Entry 8XAY (electron microscopy, 2.81 A resolution); this record covers chains B and S of the 20 polymer chains in the assembly.

# Chain B
Name: ATP-binding protein
Organism: Escherichia coli
UniProtKB: A0A9X9SUP5 (A0A9X9SUP5_ECOLX); residues 1-571 here = UniProt positions 1-571
Sequence (571 residues; row label = number of the first residue in the row):
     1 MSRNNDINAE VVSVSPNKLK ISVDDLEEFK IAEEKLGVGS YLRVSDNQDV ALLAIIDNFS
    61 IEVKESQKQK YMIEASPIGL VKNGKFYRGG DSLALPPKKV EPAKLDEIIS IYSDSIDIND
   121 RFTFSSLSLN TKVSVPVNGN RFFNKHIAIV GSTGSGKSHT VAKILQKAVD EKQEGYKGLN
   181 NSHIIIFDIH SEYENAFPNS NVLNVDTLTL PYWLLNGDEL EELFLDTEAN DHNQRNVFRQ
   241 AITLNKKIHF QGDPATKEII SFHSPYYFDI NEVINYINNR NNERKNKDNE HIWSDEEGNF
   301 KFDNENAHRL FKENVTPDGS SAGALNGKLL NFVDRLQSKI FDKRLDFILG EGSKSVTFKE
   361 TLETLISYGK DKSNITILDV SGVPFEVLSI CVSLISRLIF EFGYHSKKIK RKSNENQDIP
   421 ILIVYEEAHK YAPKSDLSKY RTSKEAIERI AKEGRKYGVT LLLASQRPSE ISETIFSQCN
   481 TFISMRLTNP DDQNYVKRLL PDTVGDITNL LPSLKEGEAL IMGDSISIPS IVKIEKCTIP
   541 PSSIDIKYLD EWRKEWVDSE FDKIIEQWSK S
Not modelled in the structure: 1-4
Ion coordination: Mg2+: Ser158 (together with ATP-gamma-S)
Residues lining bound ligands: ATP-gamma-S (AGS; phosphothiophosphoric acid-adenylate ester): Ser152, Thr153, Gly154, Ser155, Gly156, Lys157, Ser158, His159, Glu427, Gln466, Glu516, Gly517, Lys533, Ile534, Glu535, Lys536, Ser543, Ile544, Asp545
What the authors report for this chain:
  - binding site for ATP-gamma-S: Lys157
  - mutagenesis - K157A: decreased growth in response to phage lambda

# Chain S
Molecule: S20dna3
Organism: Escherichia coli
Sequence (59 nucleotides; each row starts with the number of its first residue):
     1 GCTTTATCAG AAGCCAGACA TTAACGCTTC TGGAGAAACT CAACGAGCTG GACGCGGAT
Not modelled in the structure: 14-59

# Interface between chain B and chain S
Pairs across the interface (7):
  Asn230(B) - DT4(S)  base contact
  Asn230(B) - DT5(S)  hydrogen bond to the sugar
  Asn233(B) - DA6(S)  phosphate contact
  Gln234(B) - DT5(S)  hydrogen bond to the phosphate
  Lys328(B) - DA6(S)  phosphate contact
  Asn331(B) - DT5(S)  hydrogen bond to the phosphate
  Arg335(B) - DT5(S)  salt bridge to the phosphate
Interface residues without a listed pair, chain S (4 interface residues in all): DT7

# In short
Chain B and chain S form an interface of 6 and 4 residues respectively, with 3 hydrogen bonds and 1 salt
bridge. Polar pairs include Asn230(B)-DT5(S), Gln234(B)-DT5(S) and Asn331(B)-DT5(S). Chain B binds
ATP-gamma-S. The paper reports a binding site for ATP-gamma-S at Lys157(B); K157A of chain B reduces growth in
response to phage lambda.
Chain B is ATP-binding protein and chain S is S20dna3, both from Escherichia coli; the structure, Cryo-EM
structure of an anti-phage defense complex bound to ATPrS and DNA, was determined by electron microscopy
together with 8XAU, 8XAV, 8XAW and 8XAX from the same study.
